6ABI - chains A and B; structure by X-ray diffraction, 2.10 A resolution.

# Chain A (and B)
Name: D-lactate dehydrogenase
Source organism: Fusobacterium nucleatum subsp. nucleatum (strain ATCC 25586 / CIP 101130 / JCM 8532 / LMG 13131)
Notes: EC 1.1.1.28; chain B of this document is another copy of the same molecule, construct and numbering; everything in this record applies to it too
Reference sequence: Q8RG11 (Q8RG11_FUSNN); residues 1-335 here = UniProt positions 1-335
Sequence (358 residues; each row starts with the number of its first residue; numbers below 1 keep their minus sign (Met-22 is residue -22)):
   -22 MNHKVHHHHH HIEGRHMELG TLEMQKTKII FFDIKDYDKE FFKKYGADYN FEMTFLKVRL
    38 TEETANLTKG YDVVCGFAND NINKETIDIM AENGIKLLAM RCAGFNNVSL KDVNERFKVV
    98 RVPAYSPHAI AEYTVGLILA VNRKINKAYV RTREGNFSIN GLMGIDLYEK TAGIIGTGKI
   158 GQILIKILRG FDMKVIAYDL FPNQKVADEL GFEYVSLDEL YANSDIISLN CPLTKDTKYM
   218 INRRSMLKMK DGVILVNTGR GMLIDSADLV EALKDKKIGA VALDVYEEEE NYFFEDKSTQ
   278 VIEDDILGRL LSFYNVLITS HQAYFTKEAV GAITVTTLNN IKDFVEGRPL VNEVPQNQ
Disordered / not traced: -22 to 1, 335 (chain B: -22 to 1, 82-83, 335)
Differences from the reference sequence: initiating methionine (-22); expression tag (-21 to 0)

# Chain A / chain B interface
Contacting residue pairs - 144 pairs, chain A then chain B:
  Lys12(A) - Asn137(B)  hydrogen bond
  Tyr14(A) - Met140(B)  hydrophobic
  Asn56(A) - Asn137(B)
  His105(A) - Tyr145(B)
  Ala106(A) - Arg120(B)  hydrogen bond (backbone-side chain)
  Ala106(A) - Asp143(B)
  Glu109(A) - Leu116(B)
  Glu109(A) - Asp143(B)
  Glu109(A) - Leu144(B)  hydrogen bond (side chain-backbone)
  Glu109(A) - Tyr145(B)  hydrogen bond (side chain-backbone)
  Glu109(A) - Phe168(B)
  Tyr110(A) - Arg120(B)
  Tyr110(A) - Ile122(B)  hydrophobic
  Val112(A) - Leu116(B)  hydrophobic
  Gly113(A) - Leu116(B)
  Gly113(A) - Ile122(B)
  Leu116(A) - Glu109(B)
  Leu116(A) - Val112(B)  hydrophobic
  Leu116(A) - Gly113(B)
  Arg120(A) - Ala106(B)  hydrogen bond (side chain-backbone)
  Arg120(A) - Tyr110(B)
  Arg120(A) - Gln299(B)  hydrogen bond (side chain-backbone)
  Arg120(A) - Ala300(B)  hydrogen bond (side chain-backbone)
  Arg120(A) - Phe302(B)
  Arg120(A) - Thr303(B)
  Ile122(A) - Tyr110(B)  hydrophobic
  Ile122(A) - Gly113(B)
  Ile122(A) - Leu294(B)  hydrophobic
  Asn123(A) - Tyr126(B)
  Lys124(A) - Tyr126(B)  hydrogen bond
  Lys124(A) - Arg130(B)
  Ala125(A) - Thr296(B)
  Ala125(A) - Gln299(B)
  Tyr126(A) - Asn123(B)
  Tyr126(A) - Lys124(B)  hydrogen bond
  Tyr126(A) - Val127(B)  hydrophobic
  Tyr126(A) - Leu294(B)  hydrophobic
  Val127(A) - Tyr126(B)  hydrophobic
  Val127(A) - Val127(B)  hydrophobic
  Thr129(A) - Leu288(B)
  Thr129(A) - Ile295(B)  hydrogen bond (side chain-backbone)
  Arg130(A) - Lys124(B)
  Arg130(A) - Leu288(B)  hydrogen bond (side chain-backbone)
  Arg130(A) - Phe290(B)  hydrogen bond (side chain-backbone)
  Glu131(A) - Ser275(B)
  Gly132(A) - Asp273(B)
  Gly132(A) - Lys274(B)  hydrogen bond (backbone-backbone)
  Gly132(A) - Ser275(B)  hydrogen bond (backbone-backbone)
  Asn133(A) - Glu272(B)
  Asn133(A) - Asp273(B)
  Phe134(A) - Tyr269(B)
  Phe134(A) - Phe270(B)  hydrophobic
  Phe134(A) - Phe271(B)  hydrogen bond (backbone-backbone)
  Phe134(A) - Glu272(B)  hydrogen bond (backbone-backbone)
  Phe134(A) - Ser297(B)  hydrogen bond (backbone-side chain)
  Ser135(A) - Phe271(B)
  Ser135(A) - Glu272(B)
  Ile136(A) - Lys12(B)
  Ile136(A) - Phe271(B)  hydrophobic
  Ile136(A) - Ser297(B)
  Ile136(A) - Gln299(B)
  Ile136(A) - Tyr301(B)
  Ile136(A) - Phe302(B)
  Asn137(A) - Ile11(B)
  Asn137(A) - Lys12(B)
  Asn137(A) - Asp13(B)
  Gly138(A) - Asp13(B)  hydrogen bond (backbone-side chain)
  Leu139(A) - Asp13(B)  hydrogen bond (backbone-side chain)
  Leu139(A) - Gln299(B)
  Leu139(A) - Phe302(B)
  Met140(A) - Asp13(B)  hydrogen bond (backbone-side chain)
  Met140(A) - Tyr14(B)  hydrophobic
  Met140(A) - Phe302(B)
  Met140(A) - Thr303(B)
  Met140(A) - Lys304(B)
  Met140(A) - Val307(B)  hydrophobic
  Gly141(A) - Phe302(B)  hydrogen bond (backbone-backbone)
  Gly141(A) - Thr303(B)
  Gly141(A) - Lys304(B)  hydrogen bond (backbone-backbone)
  Ile142(A) - Thr303(B)
  Ile142(A) - Glu305(B)
  Asp143(A) - Ala106(B)
  Asp143(A) - Glu109(B)
  Asp143(A) - Thr303(B)  hydrogen bond
  Asp143(A) - Glu305(B)  hydrogen bond (backbone-side chain)
  Leu144(A) - Glu109(B)  hydrogen bond (backbone-side chain)
  Tyr145(A) - His105(B)
  Tyr145(A) - Glu109(B)  hydrogen bond (backbone-side chain)
  Lys147(A) - Glu305(B)  salt bridge
  Lys163(A) - Gly167(B)
  Lys163(A) - Asp169(B)  salt bridge
  Ile164(A) - Gly167(B)
  Ile164(A) - Phe168(B)  hydrophobic
  Gly167(A) - Lys163(B)
  Gly167(A) - Ile164(B)
  Phe168(A) - Glu109(B)
  Phe168(A) - Ile164(B)  hydrophobic
  Asp169(A) - Lys163(B)  salt bridge
  Tyr269(A) - Phe134(B)
  Phe270(A) - Phe134(B)  hydrophobic
  Phe271(A) - Phe134(B)  hydrogen bond (backbone-backbone)
  Phe271(A) - Ser135(B)
  Phe271(A) - Ile136(B)  hydrophobic
  Glu272(A) - Phe134(B)  hydrogen bond (backbone-backbone)
  Glu272(A) - Ser135(B)
  Asp273(A) - Gly132(B)
  Asp273(A) - Asn133(B)
  Lys274(A) - Gly132(B)  hydrogen bond (backbone-backbone)
  Ser275(A) - Glu131(B)
  Ser275(A) - Gly132(B)  hydrogen bond (backbone-backbone)
  Leu288(A) - Thr129(B)
  Leu288(A) - Arg130(B)  hydrogen bond (backbone-side chain)
  Ser289(A) - Arg130(B)
  Phe290(A) - Arg130(B)  hydrogen bond (backbone-side chain)
  Leu294(A) - Ile122(B)  hydrophobic
  Leu294(A) - Tyr126(B)  hydrophobic
  Ile295(A) - Thr129(B)  hydrogen bond (backbone-side chain)
  Thr296(A) - Ala125(B)
  Ser297(A) - Phe134(B)  hydrogen bond (side chain-backbone)
  Ser297(A) - Ile136(B)
  Gln299(A) - Arg120(B)  hydrogen bond (backbone-side chain)
  Gln299(A) - Ala125(B)
  Gln299(A) - Ile136(B)
  Gln299(A) - Leu139(B)
  Ala300(A) - Arg120(B)  hydrogen bond (backbone-side chain)
  Tyr301(A) - Arg120(B)
  Phe302(A) - Arg120(B)
  Phe302(A) - Ile136(B)
  Phe302(A) - Leu139(B)
  Phe302(A) - Met140(B)
  Phe302(A) - Gly141(B)  hydrogen bond (backbone-backbone)
  Thr303(A) - Arg120(B)
  Thr303(A) - Met140(B)
  Thr303(A) - Gly141(B)
  Thr303(A) - Ile142(B)
  Thr303(A) - Asp143(B)  hydrogen bond
  Lys304(A) - Met140(B)
  Lys304(A) - Gly141(B)  hydrogen bond (backbone-backbone)
  Lys304(A) - Ile142(B)
  Lys304(A) - Lys147(B)
  Glu305(A) - Ile142(B)
  Glu305(A) - Asp143(B)  hydrogen bond (side chain-backbone)
  Glu305(A) - Lys147(B)  salt bridge
  Val307(A) - Met140(B)  hydrophobic
Other interface residues (no listed pair), chain A (68 interface residues in all): Leu114, Ala117, Ile279, Leu284, Val293, His298
Other interface residues (no listed pair), chain B (68 interface residues in all): Leu114, Ala117, Lys121, Ile279, Leu284, Ser289, Val293

# Overview
Chain A and chain B each contribute 68 residues to their interface, with 40 hydrogen bonds and 4 salt bridges.
Polar pairs include Lys147(A)-Glu305(B), Lys163(A)-Asp169(B) and Lys12(A)-Asn137(B).
Chain A and chain B are both D-lactate dehydrogenase (Fusobacterium nucleatum subsp. nucleatum (strain ATCC
25586 / CIP 101130 / JCM 8532 / LMG 13131)); the structure, The apo-structure of D-lactate dehydrogenase from
Fusobacterium nucleatum, was determined by X-ray diffraction, deposited together with 5Z1Z, 5Z20, 5Z21 and
6ABJ.
